4E8W - chain A; structure by X-ray diffraction, 2.87 A resolution.

# Chain A
Name: D-beta-D-heptose 7-phosphate kinase
Source organism: Burkholderia cenocepacia
UniProtKB: B4EB35 (B4EB35_BURCJ); residues 1-316 here = UniProt positions 1-316
Amino-acid sequence (352 residues; each row starts with the number of its first residue; numbers below 1 keep their minus sign (Met-35 is residue -35)):
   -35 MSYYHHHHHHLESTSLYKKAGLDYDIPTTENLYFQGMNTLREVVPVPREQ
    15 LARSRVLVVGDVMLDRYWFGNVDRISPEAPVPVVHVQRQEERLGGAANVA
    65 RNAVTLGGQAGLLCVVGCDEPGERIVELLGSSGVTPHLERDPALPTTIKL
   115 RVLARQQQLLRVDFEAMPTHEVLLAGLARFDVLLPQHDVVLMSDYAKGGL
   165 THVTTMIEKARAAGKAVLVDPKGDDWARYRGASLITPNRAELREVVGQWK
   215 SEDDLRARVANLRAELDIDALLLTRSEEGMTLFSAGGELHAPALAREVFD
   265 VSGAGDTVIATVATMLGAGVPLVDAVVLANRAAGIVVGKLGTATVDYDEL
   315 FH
Unresolved in the structure: -35 to 9, 260-264, 304-305, 316
Sequence notes: expression tag (-35 to 0)
Metal / ion sites: K+: Val300, Lys303
Small-molecule neighbours: IHA ({[2-({[5-(2,6-dimethoxyphenyl)-1,2,4-triazin-3-yl]amino}methyl)-1,3-benzothiazol-5-yl]oxy}acetic acid): Asn202, Thr238, Arg239, Ser240, Glu241, Gly243, Met244, Ala257, Leu258, Val265, Ala268, Gly269, Val272, Asn294, Ala297, Gly298, Val301
Reported in the primary citation:
  - binding site for IHA: Asn202, Ser240, Asn294
  - mutagenesis - Y159F, D184A, K186A, N202A, E205A: unchanged catalytic activity
  - mutagenesis - D270A: abolished catalytic activity
  - mutagenesis - E42A: decreased catalytic activity

# Summary
Chain A binds compound IHA. The K+ site is built by Val300 and Lys303. From the paper: a binding site for IHA
at Asn202, Ser240 and Asn294; D270A abolishes catalytic activity; 7 substitutions were tested in all.
Chain A is D-beta-D-heptose 7-phosphate kinase (Burkholderia cenocepacia); the structure, Crystal Structure of
Burkholderia cenocepacia HldA in Complex with an ATP-competitive Inhibitor, was determined by X-ray
diffraction together with 4E84 and 4E8Y from the same study.
